3D7P - chains A and B; structure by X-ray diffraction, 1.72 A resolution.

Chain A (and B):
Name: Transthyretin
From: Homo sapiens
Notes: chain B of this document is another copy of the same molecule, construct and numbering; everything in this record applies to it too
UniProtKB: P02766 (TTHY_HUMAN); residues 1-127 here correspond to UniProt positions 21-147 (UniProt number = residue number + 20)
Chain sequence (127 residues; row label = number of the first residue in the row):
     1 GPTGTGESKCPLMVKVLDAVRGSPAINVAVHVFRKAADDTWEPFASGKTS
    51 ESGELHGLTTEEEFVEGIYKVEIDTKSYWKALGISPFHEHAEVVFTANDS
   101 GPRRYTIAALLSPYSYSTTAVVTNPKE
Disordered / not traced: 1-9, 125-127
Swiss-Prot annotation at these positions:
  - binding site (L-thyroxine): Lys-15, Glu-54, Ser-117
  - modified residue: Cys-10 (Sulfocysteine), Glu-42 (4-carboxyglutamate), Ser-52 (Phosphoserine)
  - glycosylation: Asn-98 (N-linked (GlcNAc...) asparagine)

Interface between chain A and chain B:
Pairs across the interface (42):
  Lys-70(A) / Lys-70(B)
  Lys-70(A) / Glu-92(B)  salt bridge
  Phe-87(A) / Phe-95(B)  hydrophobic
  Phe-87(A) / Tyr-105(B)  hydrophobic
  Phe-87(A) / Ile-107(B)  hydrophobic
  Phe-87(A) / Ala-120(B)  hydrophobic
  Phe-87(A) / Val-122(B)  hydrophobic
  His-88(A) / Val-93(B)
  His-88(A) / Val-94(B)
  His-88(A) / Thr-118(B)
  Glu-89(A) / Ile-68(B)
  Glu-89(A) / Val-94(B)  hydrogen bond (backbone-backbone)
  Glu-89(A) / Thr-96(B)  hydrogen bond
  Glu-92(A) / Glu-92(B)
  Glu-92(A) / Val-94(B)
  Glu-92(A) / Tyr-116(B)  hydrogen bond (backbone-side chain)
  Val-93(A) / Glu-89(B)
  Val-93(A) / His-90(B)
  Val-94(A) / His-88(B)
  Val-94(A) / Glu-89(B)
  Val-94(A) / His-90(B)  hydrogen bond (backbone-backbone)
  Val-94(A) / Glu-92(B)
  Phe-95(A) / His-88(B)
  Phe-95(A) / Glu-89(B)
  Tyr-114(A) / Thr-119(B)
  Tyr-114(A) / Ala-120(B)  hydrogen bond (backbone-backbone)
  Tyr-114(A) / Val-122(B)  hydrophobic
  Ser-115(A) / Thr-118(B)  hydrogen bond (side chain-backbone)
  Ser-115(A) / Thr-119(B)
  Tyr-116(A) / Glu-92(B)  hydrogen bond (side chain-backbone)
  Tyr-116(A) / Tyr-116(B)  hydrogen bond
  Tyr-116(A) / Ser-117(B)
  Tyr-116(A) / Thr-118(B)  hydrogen bond (backbone-backbone)
  Ser-117(A) / Tyr-116(B)
  Ser-117(A) / Ser-117(B)
  Thr-118(A) / Ser-115(B)  hydrogen bond (backbone-side chain)
  Thr-118(A) / Tyr-116(B)  hydrogen bond (backbone-backbone)
  Thr-119(A) / Tyr-114(B)
  Thr-119(A) / Ser-115(B)  hydrogen bond
  Ala-120(A) / Glu-89(B)
  Ala-120(A) / Tyr-114(B)  hydrogen bond (backbone-backbone)
  Val-122(A) / Tyr-114(B)  hydrophobic
Interface residues without a listed pair, chain A (19 interface residues in all): Lys-76, His-90, Thr-96

Overview:
19 residues of chain A face 20 of chain B across their interface, with 13 hydrogen bonds and 1 salt bridge.
Polar pairs include Lys-70(A)/Glu-92(B), Glu-89(A)/Thr-96(B) and Glu-92(A)/Tyr-116(B). UniProt lists 3
L-thyroxine-binding residues on chain A.
Both chains are Transthyretin (Homo sapiens). Entry 3D7P (Crystal structure of human Transthyretin (TTR) at pH
4.0) was determined by X-ray diffraction (same publication as 3CBR).
